PDB entry 5FYK | X-ray diffraction, 3.11 A resolution | chains D and G of the 8 polymer chains in the assembly

Chain D:
Protein: 35O22
Organism: Homo sapiens
Notes: fragment: 35o22 antibody fab heavy chain
Chain sequence (243 residues; each row starts with the number of its first residue; a row labelled like 72A-72H holds insertion residues (72A, then the next letters in order)):
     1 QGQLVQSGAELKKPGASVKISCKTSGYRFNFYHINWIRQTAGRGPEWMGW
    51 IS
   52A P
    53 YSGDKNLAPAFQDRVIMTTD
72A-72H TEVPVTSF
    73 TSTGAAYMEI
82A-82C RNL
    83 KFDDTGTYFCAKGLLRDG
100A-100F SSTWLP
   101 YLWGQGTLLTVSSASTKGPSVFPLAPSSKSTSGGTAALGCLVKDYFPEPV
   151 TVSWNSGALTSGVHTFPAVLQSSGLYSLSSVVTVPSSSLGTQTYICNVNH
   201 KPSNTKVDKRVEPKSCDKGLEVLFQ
Disulfide bonds: Cys22-Cys92, Cys140-Cys196
Ligand contacts: N-acetylglucosamine (NAG; 2-acetamido-2-deoxy-beta-D-glucopyranose): Gln1, Phe31, Tyr32, Arg98

Chain G:
Protein: Jr-fl, GP120 env ectodomain
Organism: Human immunodeficiency virus 1
Notes: fragment: gp120 env ectodomain
Reference sequence: Q75760 (Q75760_9HIV1); the construct lacks a stretch of the UniProt sequence and is renumbered around it, so the offset changes along the chain: 31-146 = UniProt 30-145; 149-309 = UniProt 146-306; 312-321 = UniProt 307-316; 322-355 = UniProt 318-351; 2 more segments
Chain sequence (475 residues; each row starts with the number of its first residue; note: 9 numbers in that range are skipped by the numbering (no residue carries them; nothing is unmodelled there)):
    31 VEKLWVTVYYGVPVWKEATTTLFCASDAKAYDTEVHNVWATHACVPTDPN
    81 PQEVVLENVTEHFNMWKNNMVEQMQEDIISLWDQSLKPCVKLTPLCVTLN
   131 CKDVNATNTTNDSEGT
   149 MERGEIKNCSFNITTSIRDKVQKEYALFYKLDVVPIDNNNTSYRLISCDT
   199 SVITQACPKISFEPIPIHYCAPAGFAILKCNDKTFNGKGPCKNVSTVQCT
   249 HGIRPVVSTQLLLNGSLAEEEVVIRSDNFTNNAKTIIVQLKESVEINCTR
   299 PNNNTRKSIHI
   312 GPGRAFYTTG
  321A E
   322 IIGDIRQAHCNISRAKWNDTLKQIVIKLREQFEN
   357 KTIVFNHSSGGDPEIVMHSFNCGGEFFYCNSTQLFNSTWNNNTEGSNNTE
   411 GNTITLPCRIKQIINMWQEIGKAMYAPPIRGQIRCSSNITGLLLTRDGCI
   461 NENGTEIFRPGGGDMRDNWRSELYKYKVVKIEPLGVAPTKCKRRVVGRRR
   511 RRR
Unresolved in the structure: 136-146, 399-406, 509-513
Disulfide bonds: Cys54-Cys74, Cys126-Cys196, Cys131-Cys157, Cys218-Cys247, Cys228-Cys239, Cys296-Cys331, Cys378-Cys445, Cys385-Cys418
Glycans and other covalent adducts: glycan linked to Asn88, Asn276, Asn332; N-acetylglucosamine (NAG) linked to Asn135, Asn156, Asn160, Asn187, Asn241, Asn262, Asn295, Asn301, Asn339, Asn355, Asn362, Asn386, Asn392, Asn397, Asn448, Asn463
Differences from the reference sequence: engineered mutation Lys168 (Glu165 in Q75760), Cys459 (Gly450 in Q75760), Cys501 (Ala492 in Q75760); conflict Ile430 (Val421 in Q75760); expression tag (507-513)
From the paper describing this entry:
  - post-translational modification sites: Asn276
  - conformationally variable residues: Asn276

Interface between chain D and chain G:
Pairs across the interface (11; chain D residue first):
  Arg28(D) - Asn88(G)
  Arg28(D) - Thr90(G)  hydrogen bond
  Phe31(D) - Asn88(G)
  Tyr53(D) - Glu87(G)  hydrogen bond
  Tyr53(D) - Asn88(G)
  Glu72B(D) - Lys240(G)  hydrogen bond (backbone-side chain)
  Val72E(D) - Pro238(G)
  Thr72F(D) - Thr90(G)
  Ser72G(D) - Thr90(G)  hydrogen bond (backbone-side chain)
  Ser72G(D) - His92(G)
  Arg98(D) - Asn88(G)
Also at the interface, not in a pair above, chain D (9 interface residues in all): Pro72D
Also at the interface, not in a pair above, chain G (9 interface residues in all): Val89, Glu91, Cys239

In short:
The chain D/chain G interface involves 9 residues from each chain; the contacts include 4 hydrogen bonds.
Among the polar pairs are Arg28(D)-Thr90(G), Tyr53(D)-Glu87(G) and Ser72G(D)-Thr90(G). Ligands of chain D:
N-acetylglucosamine. Covalently linked N-acetylglucosamine: at Asn88(G), Asn135(G), Asn156(G), Asn160(G),
Asn187(G) and Asn241(G) and 13 more. The paper reports a modification site at Asn276(G); conformational
variability at Asn276(G).
Here chain D is 35O22 (Homo sapiens) and chain G is Jr-fl, GP120 env ectodomain (Human immunodeficiency virus
1). Entry 5FYK (Crystal Structure at 3.7 A Resolution of Fully Glycosylated HIV-1 Clade B JR-FL SOSIP.664
Prefusion Env ...) was determined by X-ray diffraction together with 5FYJ and 5FYL from the same study.
